1F8A - chains B and C; structure by X-ray diffraction, 1.84 A resolution.

== Chain B ==
Name: Peptidyl-prolyl cis-trans isomerase nima-interacting 1
From: Homo sapiens
Notes: EC 5.2.1.8
Reference sequence: Q13526 (PIN1_HUMAN); residues 5-167 here correspond to UniProt positions 1-163 (UniProt number = residue number - 4)
Amino-acid sequence (167 residues; numbered 1 to 167; the number before each row is that of its first residue):
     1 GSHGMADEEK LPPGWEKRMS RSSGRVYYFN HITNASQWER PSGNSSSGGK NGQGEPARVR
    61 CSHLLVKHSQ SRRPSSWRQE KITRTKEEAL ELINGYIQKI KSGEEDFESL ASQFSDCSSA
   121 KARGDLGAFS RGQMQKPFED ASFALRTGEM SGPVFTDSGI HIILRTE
Unresolved in the structure: 43-54
Sequence notes: cloning artifact (1-4)
Curated features (UniProtKB/Swiss-Prot):
  - modified residue: Ser-47 (Phosphoserine), Lys-50 (N6-acetyllysine), Ser-75 (Phosphoserine), Ser-112 (Phosphoserine)

== Chain C ==
Name: Y(sep)pt(sep)s peptide
Amino-acid sequence (7 residues; each row starts with the number of its first residue):
   170 YSPTSPS
Modified residues: Ser-171 (phosphoserine; SEP); Ser-174 (phosphoserine; SEP)

== Chain B / chain C interface ==
Residue-residue contacts - 18 pairs, chain B then chain C:
  Arg-18(B) / Ser-171(C)
  Arg-18(B) / Pro-172(C)
  Ser-20(B) / Ser-174(C)
  Arg-21(B) / Ser-174(C)
  Ser-22(B) / Ser-174(C)
  Tyr-27(B) / Pro-172(C)
  Tyr-27(B) / Ser-174(C)
  Tyr-27(B) / Pro-175(C)
  Phe-29(B) / Tyr-170(C)  hydrophobic
  Phe-29(B) / Pro-172(C)  hydrophobic
  Asn-34(B) / Tyr-170(C)
  Ser-36(B) / Thr-173(C)  hydrogen bond (side chain-backbone)
  Ser-36(B) / Pro-175(C)
  Gln-37(B) / Pro-175(C)
  Trp-38(B) / Pro-175(C)
  Trp-38(B) / Ser-176(C)  hydrogen bond
  Lys-101(B) / Pro-175(C)  hydrogen bond (side chain-backbone)
  Pro-153(B) / Tyr-170(C)
Interface residues without a listed pair, chain B (14 interface residues in all): Met-19, Asn-94

== In short ==
14 residues of chain B face 7 of chain C across their interface, with 3 hydrogen bonds. Polar pairs include
Ser-36(B)/Thr-173(C), Trp-38(B)/Ser-176(C) and Lys-101(B)/Pro-175(C).
Here chain B is Peptidyl-prolyl cis-trans isomerase nima-interacting 1 (Homo sapiens) and chain C is
Y(sep)pt(sep)s peptide. Entry 1F8A (Structural basis for the phosphoserine-proline recognition by group IV ww
domains) was determined by X-ray diffraction (same publication as 1F3H).
